Entry 5KMH (X-ray diffraction, 3.20 A resolution); this record covers chains C and D of the 4 polymer chains in the assembly.

Chain C (and D):
Name: Ion transport protein
Source organism: Arcobacter butzleri (strain RM4018)
Notes: chain D of this document is another copy of the same molecule, construct and numbering; everything in this record applies to it too
Reference sequence: A8EVM5 (A8EVM5_ARCB4); residues 1001-1267 here correspond to UniProt positions 1-267 (UniProt number = residue number - 1000)
Chain sequence (285 residues; numbered 983 to 1267; the number before each row is that of its first residue):
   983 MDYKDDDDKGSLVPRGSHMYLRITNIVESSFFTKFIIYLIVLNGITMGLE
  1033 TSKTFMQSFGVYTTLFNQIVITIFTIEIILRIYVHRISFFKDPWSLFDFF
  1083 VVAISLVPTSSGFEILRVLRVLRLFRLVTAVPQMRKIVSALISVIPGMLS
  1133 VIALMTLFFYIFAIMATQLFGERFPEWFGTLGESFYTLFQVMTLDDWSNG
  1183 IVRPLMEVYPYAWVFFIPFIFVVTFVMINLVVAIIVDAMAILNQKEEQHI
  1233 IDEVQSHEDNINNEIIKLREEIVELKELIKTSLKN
Disordered / not traced: 983-1000, 1220-1267
Differences from the reference sequence: initiating methionine (983); expression tag (984-1000); conflict Asp1177 (Glu177 in A8EVM5), Asp1178 (Ser178 in A8EVM5), Asn1181 (Met181 in A8EVM5)
Small-molecule neighbours:
  - 1,2-dimyristoyl-rac-glycero-3-phosphocholine (MC3): Met1188, Pro1192, Trp1195, Ile1199, Phe1203
  - 1,2-dipalmitoyl-sn-glycero-3-phosphate (PX6): Leu1151, Phe1152, Tyr1191, Pro1192, Tyr1193, Ala1194
What the authors report for this chain:
  - binding site for the ligand 6U8: Met1174, Thr1175, Leu1176, Thr1206
  - mutagenesis - W1195Y (Kd 508 nM): decreased binding to nimodipine

How chain C and chain D interact:
Pairs across the interface (59):
  Gly1026(C) - Tyr1142(D)  hydrogen bond (backbone-side chain)
  Met1029(C) - Ile1146(D)
  Gly1030(C) - Tyr1142(D)  hydrogen bond (backbone-side chain)
  Gly1030(C) - Ile1146(D)
  Thr1033(C) - Ile1146(D)
  Val1100(C) - Met1147(D)
  Val1100(C) - Gln1150(D)
  Val1100(C) - Leu1151(D)  hydrophobic
  Leu1101(C) - Met1147(D)  hydrophobic
  Val1103(C) - Ile1143(D)
  Val1103(C) - Ile1146(D)  hydrophobic
  Val1103(C) - Gln1150(D)
  Leu1106(C) - Ile1143(D)  hydrophobic
  Phe1107(C) - Phe1140(D)  hydrophobic
  Phe1107(C) - Ile1143(D)  hydrophobic
  Val1110(C) - Leu1136(D)  hydrophobic
  Val1110(C) - Leu1139(D)  hydrophobic
  Met1116(C) - Ala1135(D)  hydrophobic
  Met1116(C) - Leu1136(D)
  Ile1119(C) - Ser1132(D)
  Ile1119(C) - Val1133(D)  hydrophobic
  Val1120(C) - Leu1136(D)  hydrophobic
  Leu1123(C) - Leu1136(D)  hydrophobic
  Leu1123(C) - Phe1207(D)
  Val1126(C) - Phe1207(D)  hydrophobic
  Val1126(C) - Asn1211(D)
  Ile1127(C) - Phe1207(D)  hydrophobic
  Met1130(C) - Phe1207(D)  hydrophobic
  Trp1159(C) - Arg1185(D)
  Tyr1168(C) - Trp1179(D)
  Tyr1168(C) - Ser1180(D)  hydrogen bond
  Tyr1168(C) - Val1184(D)
  Tyr1168(C) - Arg1185(D)
  Tyr1168(C) - Met1188(D)
  Thr1169(C) - Arg1185(D)  hydrogen bond
  Phe1171(C) - Trp1179(D)  hydrophobic
  Phe1171(C) - Ile1199(D)  hydrophobic
  Phe1171(C) - Ile1202(D)  hydrophobic
  Phe1171(C) - Phe1203(D)  hydrophobic
  Gln1172(C) - Trp1179(D)
  Gln1172(C) - Ser1180(D)  hydrogen bond
  Gln1172(C) - Asn1181(D)
  Gln1172(C) - Arg1185(D)  hydrogen bond
  Thr1175(C) - Leu1176(D)
  Thr1175(C) - Trp1179(D)  hydrogen bond
  Asp1177(C) - Leu1176(D)
  Asp1177(C) - Asp1178(D)  hydrogen bond (side chain-backbone)
  Asp1177(C) - Trp1179(D)  hydrogen bond (side chain-backbone)
  Asp1177(C) - Ser1180(D)  hydrogen bond (side chain-backbone)
  Asp1178(C) - Asn1181(D)  hydrogen bond
  Gly1182(C) - Asn1181(D)
  Ile1183(C) - Asn1181(D)
  Val1213(C) - Ile1210(D)  hydrophobic
  Val1213(C) - Val1214(D)  hydrophobic
  Ile1216(C) - Asn1211(D)
  Ile1216(C) - Val1214(D)  hydrophobic
  Ile1217(C) - Val1214(D)  hydrophobic
  Ile1217(C) - Ile1217(D)  hydrophobic
  Ile1217(C) - Val1218(D)
Other interface residues (no listed pair), chain C (35 interface residues in all): Lys1035, Ile1097, Leu1104, Leu1109, Glu1158
Other interface residues (no listed pair), chain D (35 interface residues in all): Phe1144, Thr1149, Gly1161, Asp1177, Trp1195, Val1208

In short:
The chain C/chain D interface involves 35 residues from each chain, with 11 hydrogen bonds. Polar pairs
include Gly1026(C)-Tyr1142(D), Gly1030(C)-Tyr1142(D) and Tyr1168(C)-Ser1180(D). Chain C binds
1,2-dimyristoyl-rac-glycero-3-phosphocholine and 1,2-dipalmitoyl-sn-glycero-3-phosphate. The paper reports a
binding site for the ligand 6U8 at Met1174(C), Thr1175(C) and Leu1176(C) among others; W1195Y of chain C
reduces binding to nimodipine.
Chain C and chain D are both Ion transport protein (Arcobacter butzleri (strain RM4018)); the structure,
Structure of CavAb in complex with Br-verapamil, was determined by X-ray diffraction, deposited together with
5KLB, 5KLG, 5KLS, 5KMD and 5KMF.
